PDB entry 5GPC | X-ray diffraction, 2.80 A resolution | chains C and D of the 6 polymer chains in the assembly

# Chain C (and D)
Molecule: Transcriptional regulator (TetR/AcrR family)
From: Bacillus halodurans
Notes: chain D of this document is another copy of the same molecule, construct and numbering; everything in this record applies to it too
Reference sequence: Q9K8A4 (Q9K8A4_BACHD); numbering as in UniProt (aligned over 2-195)
Sequence (194 residues; each row starts with the number of its first residue):
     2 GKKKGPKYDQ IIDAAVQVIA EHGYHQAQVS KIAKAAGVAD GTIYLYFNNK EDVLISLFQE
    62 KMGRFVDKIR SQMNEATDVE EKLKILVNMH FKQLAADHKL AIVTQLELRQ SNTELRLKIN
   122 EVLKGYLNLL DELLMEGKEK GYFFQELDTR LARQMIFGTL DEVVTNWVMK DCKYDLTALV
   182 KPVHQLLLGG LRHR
Disordered / not traced: 2-3, 194-195 (chain D: 2-4, 195)
Reported in the primary citation:
  - binding site for the 21-nt DNA strand: Q29, V30, A40, G42, T43, Y45, Y47
  - mutagenesis - G42Y, Y45A, Y45F: decreased binding to the 21-nt DNA strand
  - mutagenesis - G42A: abolished expression
  - binding site for the 21-nt DNA strand: Y45

# Interface between chain C and chain D
Pairs across the interface (80; chain C residue first):
  H26(C) with N113(D); E115(D), salt bridge
  E81(C) with R193(D), salt bridge
  L84(C) with L192(D), hydrophobic
  L107(C) with T114(D); R117(D), hydrogen bond (backbone-side chain)
  E108(C) with T114(D)
  R110(C) with R117(D)
  Q111(C) with R110(D); Q111(D); S112(D); N113(D), hydrogen bond (side chain-backbone); T114(D); R117(D)
  N113(C) with H26(D); Q111(D)
  L135(C) with L192(D), hydrophobic
  G142(C) with H194(D)
  Y143(C) with R193(D); H194(D)
  F144(C) with L192(D)
  F145(C) with G191(D); L192(D), hydrogen bond (backbone-backbone); R193(D); H194(D)
  L148(C) with L187(D), hydrophobic; L192(D), hydrophobic
  R151(C) with K171(D)
  L152(C) with P183(D), hydrophobic; V184(D), hydrophobic
  Q155(C) with E163(D); V164(D); N167(D)
  M156(C) with M156(D), hydrophobic; T160(D); L187(D)
  F158(C) with E163(D)
  G159(C) with G159(D); E163(D)
  T160(C) with M156(D); T160(D), hydrogen bond
  E163(C) with Q155(D); F158(D); G159(D)
  V164(C) with L152(D), hydrophobic; Q155(D)
  N167(C) with Q155(D)
  M170(C) with L118(D), hydrophobic; N121(D), hydrogen bond
  L180(C) with R151(D)
  P183(C) with L152(D), hydrophobic
  V184(C) with L152(D), hydrophobic
  Q186(C) with R193(D)
  L187(C) with L148(D), hydrophobic; M156(D), hydrophobic
  L188(C) with G191(D); L192(D), hydrogen bond (backbone-backbone)
  L189(C) with G190(D); G191(D); L192(D), hydrogen bond (backbone-backbone); R193(D), hydrogen bond (backbone-backbone)
  G190(C) with L189(D); G190(D); G191(D)
  G191(C) with F145(D); L188(D); L189(D); G190(D); G191(D)
  L192(C) with L84(D), hydrophobic; F144(D); F145(D), hydrogen bond (backbone-backbone); A153(D), hydrophobic; M156(D), hydrophobic; L188(D), hydrogen bond (backbone-backbone); L189(D), hydrogen bond (backbone-backbone)
  R193(C) with E81(D), salt bridge; Y143(D); F145(D); L189(D), hydrogen bond (backbone-backbone)
Other interface residues (no listed pair), chain C (40 interface residues in all): Q106, A153, I157, Y175
Other interface residues (no listed pair), chain D (42 interface residues in all): L135, I157, Y175, L180

# In short
40 residues of chain C and 42 residues of chain D are in contact, with 12 hydrogen bonds and 3 salt bridges.
Polar contacts include H26(C)-E115(D), E81(C)-R193(D) and L107(C)-R117(D). From the paper: a binding site for
the 21-nt DNA strand at Q29(C), V30(C) and A40(C) among others; G42Y, Y45A and Y45F of chain C reduce binding
to the 21-nt DNA strand.
Chain C and chain D are both Transcriptional regulator (TetR/AcrR family) (Bacillus halodurans); the
structure, Structural analysis of fatty acid degradation regulator FadR from Bacillus halodurans, was
determined by X-ray diffraction together with 5GP9 and 5GPA from the same study.
